PDB entry 8YW3 | electron microscopy, 2.68 A resolution | chains N and B of the 6 polymer chains in the assembly

Chain N:
Protein: Nanobody-35
Organism: synthetic construct
Notes: antibody fragment or engineered binder
Chain sequence (140 residues; each row starts with the number of its first residue):
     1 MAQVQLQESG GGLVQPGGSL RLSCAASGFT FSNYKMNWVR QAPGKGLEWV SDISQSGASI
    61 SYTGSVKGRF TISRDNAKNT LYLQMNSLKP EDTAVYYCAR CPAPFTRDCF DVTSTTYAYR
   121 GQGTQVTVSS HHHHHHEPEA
Unresolved in the structure: 1-2, 129-140
Disulfides: Cys24-Cys98, Cys101-Cys109

Chain B:
Protein: Guanine nucleotide-binding protein G(I)/G(S)/G(T) subunit beta-1
Organism: Homo sapiens
UniProt: P62873 (GBB1_HUMAN); residues 7-345 here correspond to UniProt positions 2-340 (UniProt number = residue number - 5)
Chain sequence (345 residues; row label = number of the first residue in the row):
     1 MGSLLQSELD QLRQEAEQLK NQIRDARKAC ADATLSQITN NIDPVGRIQM RTRRTLRGHL
    61 AKIYAMHWGT DSRLLVSASQ DGKLIIWDSY TTNKVHAIPL RSSWVMTCAY APSGNYVACG
   121 GLDNICSIYN LKTREGNVRV SRELAGHTGY LSCCRFLDDN QIVTSSGDTT CALWDIETGQ
   181 QTTTFTGHTG DVMSLSLAPD TRLFVSGACD ASAKLWDVRE GMCRQTFTGH ESDINAICFF
   241 PNGNAFATGS DDATCRLFDL RADQELMTYS HDNIICGITS VSFSKSGRLL LAGYDDFNCN
   301 VWDALKADRA GVLAGHDNRV SCLGVTDDGM AVATGSWDSF LKIWN
Unresolved in the structure: 1-8
Construct notes: initiating methionine (1); expression tag (2-6)
UniProt features mapped onto this chain:
  - modified residue: Ser7 (N-acetylserine), His271 (Phosphohistidine)

Chain N / chain B interface:
Residue-residue contacts (17):
  Gln3(N) with Lys20(B), hydrogen bond; Thr228(B), hydrogen bond (backbone-backbone)
  Gln5(N) with Lys20(B), hydrogen bond
  Gly28(N) with Glu231(B)
  Phe29(N) with Glu231(B)
  Thr30(N) with Glu231(B)
  Tyr34(N) with Glu231(B)
  Arg100(N) with Glu231(B), hydrogen bond (side chain-backbone)
  Pro102(N) with Ser232(B), hydrogen bond (backbone-side chain); Asp233(B)
  Pro104(N) with Asp251(B)
  Phe105(N) with Ile275(B)
  Tyr119(N) with Cys209(B); Asp210(B); Ala211(B); Ser232(B); Asp233(B), hydrogen bond (side chain-backbone)
Other interface residues (no listed pair), chain N (15 interface residues in all): Val4, Ala103, Thr116, Ala118
Other interface residues (no listed pair), chain B (13 interface residues in all): Thr189, Asp252, Ile274

Overview:
The interface between chain N and chain B involves 15 residues on one side and 13 on the other, with 6
hydrogen bonds. Polar pairs include Gln3(N)-Lys20(B), Gln5(N)-Lys20(B) and Arg100(N)-Glu231(B).
Here chain N is Nanobody-35 (synthetic construct) and chain B is Guanine nucleotide-binding protein
G(I)/G(S)/G(T) subunit beta-1 (Homo sapiens). Entry 8YW3 (Cryo-EM structure of the retatrutide-bound human
GLP-1R-Gs complex) was determined by electron microscopy (same publication as 8YW4 and 8YW5).
